PDB entry 2A3V | X-ray diffraction, 2.80 A resolution | chains E and B of the 8 polymer chains in the assembly

== Chain E ==
Molecule: 40-nt DNA strand
Sequence (40 nucleotides; each row starts with the number of its first residue):
     1 GGATCCGGTT ATAACGCCCG CCTAAGGGGC TGACAACGCA
Unresolved in the structure: 1-4, 36-40

== Chain B ==
Name: site-specific recombinase IntI4
Organism: Vibrio cholerae O1 biovar eltor str. N16961
Sequence (320 residues; numbered 1 to 320; the number before each row is that of its first residue):
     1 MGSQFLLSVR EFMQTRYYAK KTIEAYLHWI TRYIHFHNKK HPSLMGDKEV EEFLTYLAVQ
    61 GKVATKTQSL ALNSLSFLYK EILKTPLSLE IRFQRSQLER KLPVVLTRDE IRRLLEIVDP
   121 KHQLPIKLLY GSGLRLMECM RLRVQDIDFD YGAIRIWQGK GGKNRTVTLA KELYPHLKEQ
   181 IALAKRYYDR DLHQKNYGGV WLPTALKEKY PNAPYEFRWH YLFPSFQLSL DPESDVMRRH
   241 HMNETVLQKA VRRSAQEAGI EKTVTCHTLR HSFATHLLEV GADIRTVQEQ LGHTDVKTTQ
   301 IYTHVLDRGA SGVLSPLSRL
Construct notes: engineered mutation Gly2 (Lys in 9657688)

== Chain E / chain B interface ==
Residue-residue contacts (31; chain E residue first):
  DC21(E) - Tyr26(B)  sugar contact
  DC21(E) - Asn73(B)  base contact
  DC22(E) - Tyr18(B)  hydrogen bond to the phosphate
  DC22(E) - Thr22(B)  sugar contact
  DC22(E) - Tyr26(B)  hydrogen bond to the phosphate
  DC22(E) - Leu70(B)  base contact
  DC22(E) - Asn73(B)  base contact
  DT23(E) - Tyr18(B)  phosphate contact
  DT23(E) - Ala19(B)  hydrogen bond to the phosphate
  DT23(E) - Thr22(B)  hydrogen bond to the phosphate
  DT23(E) - Tyr26(B)  base contact
  DT23(E) - Leu70(B)  base contact
  DA24(E) - Lys21(B)  base contact
  DA24(E) - Met137(B)  sugar contact
  DA24(E) - Arg141(B)  salt bridge to the phosphate
  DA25(E) - Lys21(B)  base contact
  DA25(E) - Arg135(B)  phosphate contact
  DA25(E) - Leu136(B)  phosphate contact
  DA25(E) - Met137(B)  hydrogen bond to the phosphate
  DA25(E) - Gln248(B)  sugar contact
  DA25(E) - His267(B)  phosphate contact
  DG26(E) - Leu136(B)  phosphate contact
  DG26(E) - Gln248(B)  hydrogen bond to the phosphate
  DG26(E) - Thr265(B)  hydrogen bond to the phosphate
  DG26(E) - Cys266(B)  phosphate contact
  DG26(E) - His267(B)  salt bridge to the phosphate
  DG27(E) - Arg252(B)  salt bridge to the phosphate
  DG27(E) - Thr263(B)  phosphate contact
  DG27(E) - Thr265(B)  phosphate contact
  DG28(E) - Arg252(B)  salt bridge to the phosphate
  DG29(E) - Lys249(B)  base contact
Interface residues without a listed pair, chain B (21 interface residues in all): Ala25, Phe77, Glu138

== Summary ==
9 residues of chain E face 21 of chain B across their interface; the contacts include 7 hydrogen bonds and 4
salt bridges. Polar pairs include DC22(E)-Tyr18(B), DC22(E)-Tyr26(B) and DT23(E)-Ala19(B).
Here chain E is a 40-nt DNA strand and chain B is site-specific recombinase IntI4 (Vibrio cholerae O1 biovar
eltor str. N16961). Entry 2A3V (Structural basis for broad DNA-specificity in integron recombination) was
determined by X-ray diffraction.
